PDB entry 6W1F | X-ray diffraction, 3.20 A resolution | chains A and B of the 4 polymer chains in the assembly

== Chain A (and B) ==
Protein: Positive transcriptional regulator MutR family
Source organism: Streptococcus thermophilus (strain ATCC BAA-250 / LMG 18311)
Notes: chain B of this document is another copy of the same molecule, construct and numbering; everything in this record applies to it too
UniProtKB: Q5M4D0 (Q5M4D0_STRT2); residues 1-284 here = UniProt positions 1-284
Amino-acid sequence (284 residues; numbered 1 to 284; the number before each row is that of its first residue):
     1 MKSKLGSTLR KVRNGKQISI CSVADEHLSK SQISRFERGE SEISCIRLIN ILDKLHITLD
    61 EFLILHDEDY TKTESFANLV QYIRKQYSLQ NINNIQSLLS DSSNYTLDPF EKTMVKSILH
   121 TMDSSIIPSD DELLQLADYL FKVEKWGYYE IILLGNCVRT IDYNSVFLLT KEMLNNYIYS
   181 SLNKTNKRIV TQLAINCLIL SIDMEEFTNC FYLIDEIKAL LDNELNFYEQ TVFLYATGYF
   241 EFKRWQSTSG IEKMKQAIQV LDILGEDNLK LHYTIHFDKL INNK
Unresolved in the structure: 1-3, 284

== Interface between chain A and chain B ==
Residue-residue contacts (84; chain A residue first):
  K4(A) - I46(B)
  L5(A) - I46(B)  hydrophobic
  G15(A) - E144(B)
  K16(A) - E150(B)  salt bridge
  E42(A) - I46(B)
  I43(A) - S44(B)
  I43(A) - C45(B)
  S44(A) - I43(B)
  S44(A) - S44(B)
  C45(A) - I43(B)
  C45(A) - C45(B)  disulfide
  I46(A) - K4(B)
  I46(A) - L5(B)  hydrophobic
  I46(A) - E42(B)
  H56(A) - D108(B)
  H56(A) - Y149(B)
  L59(A) - L59(B)  hydrophobic
  D60(A) - D60(B)
  D60(A) - N183(B)
  E61(A) - G147(B)
  E61(A) - Y148(B)  hydrogen bond (side chain-backbone)
  E61(A) - I178(B)
  E61(A) - N186(B)  hydrogen bond
  I64(A) - I178(B)  hydrophobic
  I64(A) - Y179(B)
  I64(A) - S180(B)
  L65(A) - I178(B)  hydrophobic
  E68(A) - Y179(B)
  K72(A) - S180(B)  hydrogen bond
  Q81(A) - S181(B)  hydrogen bond
  K142(A) - Q17(B)
  V143(A) - K16(B)
  E144(A) - G15(B)
  E144(A) - K16(B)
  K145(A) - K16(B)
  G147(A) - E61(B)
  Y148(A) - E61(B)  hydrogen bond (backbone-side chain)
  Y149(A) - H56(B)
  E150(A) - K16(B)
  I178(A) - E61(B)
  I178(A) - I64(B)  hydrophobic
  I178(A) - L65(B)  hydrophobic
  Y179(A) - I64(B)
  S180(A) - I64(B)
  S181(A) - Q81(B)  hydrogen bond
  L182(A) - A77(B)  hydrophobic
  L182(A) - T185(B)
  N183(A) - L182(B)
  N183(A) - N183(B)
  N183(A) - T185(B)  hydrogen bond
  T185(A) - L182(B)
  T185(A) - N183(B)
  N186(A) - E61(B)
  R188(A) - R188(B)
  R188(A) - L225(B)  hydrogen bond (side chain-backbone)
  R188(A) - N226(B)  hydrogen bond
  L225(A) - R188(B)  hydrogen bond (backbone-side chain)
  L225(A) - Y228(B)
  N226(A) - R188(B)  hydrogen bond
  F227(A) - F227(B)  hydrophobic
  F227(A) - Y228(B)  hydrophobic
  F227(A) - L261(B)  hydrophobic
  F227(A) - L264(B)  hydrophobic
  F227(A) - E266(B)
  F227(A) - L269(B)  hydrophobic
  Y228(A) - L225(B)
  Y228(A) - F227(B)  hydrophobic
  Q230(A) - L264(B)
  T231(A) - F227(B)
  T231(A) - L264(B)
  L234(A) - I263(B)
  Q256(A) - I263(B)
  Q259(A) - I263(B)
  V260(A) - I263(B)  hydrophobic
  L261(A) - F227(B)  hydrophobic
  I263(A) - L234(B)
  I263(A) - Q256(B)
  I263(A) - Q259(B)
  I263(A) - V260(B)  hydrophobic
  L264(A) - F227(B)  hydrophobic
  L264(A) - Q230(B)
  L264(A) - T231(B)
  E266(A) - F227(B)
  L269(A) - F227(B)  hydrophobic
Other interface residues (no listed pair), chain A (57 interface residues in all): K11, L48, I49, L63, A77, D108, Y139
Other interface residues (no listed pair), chain B (55 interface residues in all): K11, L48, I49, L63, E68, K145, K184
Disulfides between the chains: C45(A)-C45(B)

== Overview ==
The interface between chain A and chain B involves 57 residues on one side and 55 on the other; the contacts
include 1 disulfide bond, 11 hydrogen bonds and 1 salt bridge. Among the polar pairs are K16(A)-E150(B),
E61(A)-Y148(B) and E61(A)-N186(B).
Both chains are Positive transcriptional regulator MutR family (Streptococcus thermophilus (strain ATCC
BAA-250 / LMG 18311)). Entry 6W1F (Crystal structure of Streptococcus thermophilus SHP pheromone receptor Rgg3
bound to DNA) was determined by X-ray diffraction, deposited together with 6W1A, 6W1E and 7JI0.
